Entry 2R92 (X-ray diffraction, 3.80 A resolution); this record covers chains T and A of the 14 polymer chains in the assembly.

== Chain T ==
Molecule: 17-nt RNA strand
Sequence (17 nucleotides; each row starts with the number of its first residue):
     1 CUUGACGCCU GGUCAAA
Not modelled in the structure: 1-5, 16-17

== Chain A ==
Name: DNA-directed RNA polymerase II subunit RPB1
Organism: Saccharomyces cerevisiae
Notes: EC 2.7.7.6
UniProtKB: P04050 (RPB1_YEAST); residue numbers follow UniProt; this construct covers 1-1733
Chain sequence (1733 residues; row label = number of the first residue in the row):
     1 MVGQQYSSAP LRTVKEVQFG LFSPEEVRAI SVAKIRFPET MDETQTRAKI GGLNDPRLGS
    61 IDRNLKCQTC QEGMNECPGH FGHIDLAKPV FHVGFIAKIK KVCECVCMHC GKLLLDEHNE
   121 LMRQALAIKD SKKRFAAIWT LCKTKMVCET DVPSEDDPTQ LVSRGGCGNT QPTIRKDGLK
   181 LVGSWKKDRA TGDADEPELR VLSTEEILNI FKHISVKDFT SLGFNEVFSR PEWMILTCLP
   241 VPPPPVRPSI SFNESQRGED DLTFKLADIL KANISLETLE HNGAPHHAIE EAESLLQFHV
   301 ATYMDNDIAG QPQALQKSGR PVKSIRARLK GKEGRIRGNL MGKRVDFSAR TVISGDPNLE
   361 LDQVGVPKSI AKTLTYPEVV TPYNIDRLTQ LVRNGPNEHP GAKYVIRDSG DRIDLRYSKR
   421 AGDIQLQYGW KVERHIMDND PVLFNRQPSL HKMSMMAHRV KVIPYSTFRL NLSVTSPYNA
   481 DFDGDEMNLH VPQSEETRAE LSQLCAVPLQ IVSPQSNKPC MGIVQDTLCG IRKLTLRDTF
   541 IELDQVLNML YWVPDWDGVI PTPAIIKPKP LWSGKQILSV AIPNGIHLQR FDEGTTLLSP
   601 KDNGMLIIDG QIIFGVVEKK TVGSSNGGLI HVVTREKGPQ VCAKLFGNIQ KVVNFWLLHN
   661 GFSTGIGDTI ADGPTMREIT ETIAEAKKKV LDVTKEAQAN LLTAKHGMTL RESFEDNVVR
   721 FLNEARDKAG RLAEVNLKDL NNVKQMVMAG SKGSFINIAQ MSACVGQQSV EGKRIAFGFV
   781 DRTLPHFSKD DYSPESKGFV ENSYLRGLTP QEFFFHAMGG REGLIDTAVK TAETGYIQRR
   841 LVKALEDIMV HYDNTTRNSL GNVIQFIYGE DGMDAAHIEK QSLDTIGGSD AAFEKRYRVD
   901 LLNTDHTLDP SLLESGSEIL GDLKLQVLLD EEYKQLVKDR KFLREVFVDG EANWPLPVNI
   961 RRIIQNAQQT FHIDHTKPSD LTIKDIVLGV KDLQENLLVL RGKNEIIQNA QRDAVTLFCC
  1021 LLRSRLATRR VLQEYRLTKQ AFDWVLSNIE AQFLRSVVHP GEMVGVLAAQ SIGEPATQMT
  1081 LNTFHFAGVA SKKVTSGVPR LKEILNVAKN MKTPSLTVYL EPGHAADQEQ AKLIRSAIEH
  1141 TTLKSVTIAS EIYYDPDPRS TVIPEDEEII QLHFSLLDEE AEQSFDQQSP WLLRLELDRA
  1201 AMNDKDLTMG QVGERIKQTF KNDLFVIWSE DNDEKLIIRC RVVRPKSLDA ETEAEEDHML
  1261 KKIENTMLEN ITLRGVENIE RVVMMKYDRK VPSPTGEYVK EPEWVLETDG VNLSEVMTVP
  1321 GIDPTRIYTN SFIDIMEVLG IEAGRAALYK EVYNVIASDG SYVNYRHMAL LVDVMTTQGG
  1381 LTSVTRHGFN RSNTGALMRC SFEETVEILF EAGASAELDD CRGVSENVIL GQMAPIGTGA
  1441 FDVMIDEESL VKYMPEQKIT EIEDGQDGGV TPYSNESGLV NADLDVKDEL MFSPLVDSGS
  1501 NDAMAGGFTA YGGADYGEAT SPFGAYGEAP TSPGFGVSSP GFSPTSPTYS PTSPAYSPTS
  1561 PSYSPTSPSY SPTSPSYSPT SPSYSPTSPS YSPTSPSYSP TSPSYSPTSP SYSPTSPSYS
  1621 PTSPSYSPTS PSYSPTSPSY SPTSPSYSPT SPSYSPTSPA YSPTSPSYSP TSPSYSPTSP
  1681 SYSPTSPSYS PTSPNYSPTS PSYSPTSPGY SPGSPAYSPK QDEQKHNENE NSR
Not modelled in the structure: 1, 190-194, 1082-1091, 1178-1186, 1246-1253, 1456-1733
Bound ions: Zn2+ site 1: Cys67, Cys70, Cys77, His80; Zn2+ site 2: Cys110, Cys148, Cys167
Swiss-Prot annotation at these positions:
  - region: Pro248 to Asp260 (Lid loop), Asn306 to Lys323 (Rudder loop), Pro810 to Glu822 (Bridging helix)
  - binding site (Zn(2+)): Cys67, Cys70, Cys77, His80, Cys107, Cys110, Cys148, Cys167
  - binding site (Mg(2+)): Asp481, Asp483, Asp485
  - modified residue: Thr1471 (Phosphothreonine)
  - cross-link (Glycyl lysine isopeptide (Lys-Gly)): Lys695 (interchain with G-Cter in ubiquitin), Lys1246 (interchain with G-Cter in ubiquitin), Lys1350 (interchain with G-Cter in ubiquitin)
  - natural variant: Ser1653 to Pro1659 (deletion: In strain: A364A)
  - mutagenesis: Lys1246 (K1246R: Impairs ubiquitination during transcription stress)

== Chain T / chain A interface ==
Residue-residue contacts (11):
  C6(T) with Pro448(A), base contact; Thr831(A), base contact; Ala832(A), sugar contact; Gly835(A), sugar contact
  G7(T) with Lys332(A), salt bridge to the phosphate
  C8(T) with Lys332(A), salt bridge to the phosphate; Arg350(A), sugar contact; Gln447(A), hydrogen bond to the sugar
  C9(T) with Arg344(A), salt bridge to the phosphate; Arg350(A), sugar contact; Glu486(A), sugar contact
Other interface residues (no listed pair), chain A (10 interface residues in all): Arg337

== Overview ==
4 residues of chain T and 10 residues of chain A are in contact; the contacts include 1 hydrogen bond and 3
salt bridges. Polar pairs include C8(T)-Gln447(A), G7(T)-Lys332(A) and C8(T)-Lys332(A).
Here chain T is a 17-nt RNA strand and chain A is DNA-directed RNA polymerase II subunit RPB1 (Saccharomyces
cerevisiae). Entry 2R92 (Elongation complex of RNA polymerase II with artificial RdRP scaffold) was determined
by X-ray diffraction together with 2R93 from the same study.
